PDB entry 3ZLA | X-ray diffraction, 3.20 A resolution | chains G and J of the 5 polymer chains in the assembly

# Chain G
Name: Nucleoprotein
Organism: Bunyamwera virus
UniProtKB: P16495 (NCAP_BUNYW); residue numbers follow UniProt; this construct covers 1-233
Amino-acid sequence (235 residues; row label = number of the first residue in the row; numbers below 1 keep their minus sign (Gly-1 is residue -1)):
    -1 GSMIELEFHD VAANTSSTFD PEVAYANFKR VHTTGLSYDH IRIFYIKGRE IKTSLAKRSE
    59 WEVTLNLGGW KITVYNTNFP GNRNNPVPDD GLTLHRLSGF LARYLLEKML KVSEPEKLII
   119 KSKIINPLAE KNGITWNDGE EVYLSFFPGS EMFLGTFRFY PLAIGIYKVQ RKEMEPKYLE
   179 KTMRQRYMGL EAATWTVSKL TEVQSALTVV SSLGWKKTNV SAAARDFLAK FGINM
Not modelled in the structure: 11-15, 233
Construct notes: expression tag (-1 to 0)
From the paper describing this entry:
  - binding site for the 44-nt RNA strand: His93, Arg94, Tyr176, Lys179
  - mutagenesis - R94A, M150T (5-fold), K179A: decreased binding to RNA
  - mutagenesis - R94A, K179A: decreased binding to the 44-nt RNA strand (chain J)

# Chain J
Molecule: 44-nt RNA strand
Organism: Escherichia coli
Sequence (44 nucleotides; row label = number of the first residue in the row):
     1 UUUUUUUUUU UUUUUUUUUU UUUUUUUUUU UUUUUUUUUU UUUU

# Interface between chain G and chain J
Residue-residue contacts - 41 pairs, chain G then chain J:
  Val9(G) - U31(J)  base contact
  Ala10(G) - U31(J)  base contact
  Thr16(G) - U33(J)  hydrogen bond to the phosphate
  Phe17(G) - U34(J)  base contact
  Ile44(G) - U41(J)  base contact
  Arg47(G) - U40(J)  sugar contact
  Lys50(G) - U37(J)  salt bridge to the phosphate
  Lys50(G) - U38(J)  salt bridge to the phosphate
  Lys50(G) - U40(J)  base contact
  Thr75(G) - U35(J)  hydrogen bond to the sugar
  Thr75(G) - U36(J)  hydrogen bond to the phosphate
  Asn76(G) - U37(J)  phosphate contact
  Arg81(G) - U36(J)  hydrogen bond to the sugar
  Asn82(G) - U35(J)  base contact
  Asn82(G) - U36(J)  base contact
  Thr91(G) - U35(J)  phosphate contact
  Thr91(G) - U36(J)  hydrogen bond to the phosphate
  His93(G) - U36(J)  phosphate contact
  Arg94(G) - U34(J)  hydrogen bond to the phosphate
  Arg94(G) - U35(J)  salt bridge to the phosphate
  Ile123(G) - U41(J)  base contact
  Pro125(G) - U41(J)  phosphate contact
  Leu126(G) - U39(J)  base contact
  Leu126(G) - U40(J)  base contact
  Glu128(G) - U41(J)  sugar contact
  Lys129(G) - U40(J)  phosphate contact
  Lys129(G) - U41(J)  sugar contact
  Lys166(G) - U39(J)  base contact
  Lys175(G) - U37(J)  base contact
  Tyr176(G) - U37(J)  sugar contact
  Tyr176(G) - U38(J)  stacking on the base
  Lys179(G) - U34(J)  hydrogen bond to the sugar
  Lys179(G) - U35(J)  salt bridge to the phosphate
  Arg182(G) - U32(J)  base contact
  Arg182(G) - U34(J)  hydrogen bond to the base
  Gln183(G) - U34(J)  base contact
  Arg184(G) - U34(J)  hydrogen bond to the base
  Glu189(G) - U32(J)  hydrogen bond to the base
  Ala190(G) - U32(J)  hydrogen bond to the base
  Asn217(G) - U41(J)  phosphate contact
  Asn217(G) - U42(J)  hydrogen bond to the phosphate
Other interface residues (no listed pair), chain G (32 interface residues in all): Val85, Met172, Ala191
Other interface residues (no listed pair), chain J (13 interface residues in all): U30

# In short
32 residues of chain G face 13 of chain J across their interface, with 12 hydrogen bonds, 4 salt bridges and 1
aromatic stacking contact. Among the polar pairs are Arg182(G)-U34(J), Arg184(G)-U34(J) and Glu189(G)-U32(J).
From the paper: a binding site for the 44-nt RNA strand at His93(G), Arg94(G) and Tyr176(G) among others;
R94A, M150T and K179A of chain G reduce binding to RNA.
Here chain G is Nucleoprotein (Bunyamwera virus) and chain J is a 44-nt RNA strand (Escherichia coli). Entry
3ZLA (Crystal structure of the nucleocapsid protein from Bunyamwera virus bound to RNA) was determined by
X-ray diffraction (same publication as 3ZL9).
